PDB entry 1GBV | X-ray diffraction, 2.00 A resolution | chains A and C of the 4 polymer chains in the assembly

# Chain A (and C)
Protein: Hemoglobin
From: Homo sapiens
Notes: engineered mutation(s): CHAIN B, D, C112G; chain C of this document is another copy of the same molecule, construct and numbering; everything in this record applies to it too
UniProt: P69905 (HBA_HUMAN); residues 1-141 here = UniProt positions 1-141
Chain sequence (141 residues; numbered 1 to 141; the number before each row is that of its first residue):
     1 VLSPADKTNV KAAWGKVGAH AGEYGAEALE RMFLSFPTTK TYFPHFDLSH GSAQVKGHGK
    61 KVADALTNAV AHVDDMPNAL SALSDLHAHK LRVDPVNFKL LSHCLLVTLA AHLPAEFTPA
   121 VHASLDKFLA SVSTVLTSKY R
Curated features (UniProtKB/Swiss-Prot):
  - site: K61 (Not glycated)
  - natural variant: D6 (A6D: In J-Toronto; this construct carries the variant), A13 (A13D: In J-Paris 1/J-Aljezur), E27 (A27E: In Shenyang; this construct carries the variant), K61 (K61N: In Zambia; deletion: In Clinic), D64 (A64D: In Pontoise; this construct carries the variant), D75 (D75A: In Lille; D75G: In Chapel Hill; D75N: In G-Pest), A111 (A111D: In Petah Tikva)
Metal / ion sites: heme Fe: H87 (together with oxygen molecule)
Small-molecule neighbours:
  - heme (HEM): M32, T39, Y42, F43, H45, F46, H58, K61, V62, A65, L66, L83, L86, H87, L91, V93, N97, F98, L101, V132, L136
  - oxygen molecule (OXY): F43, H58, V62, H87

# Chain A / chain C interface
Contacting residue pairs - 5 pairs, chain A then chain C:
  D126(A) - R141(C)  salt bridge
  K127(A) - R141(C)  hydrogen bond (side chain-backbone)
  A130(A) - R141(C)
  R141(A) - D126(C)  salt bridge
  R141(A) - K127(C)  hydrogen bond (backbone-side chain)
Other interface residues (no listed pair), chain A (5 interface residues in all): V1
Other interface residues (no listed pair), chain C (5 interface residues in all): A130, S138

# Summary
Chain A and chain C each contribute 5 residues to their interface; the contacts include 2 hydrogen bonds and 2
salt bridges. Polar contacts include D126(A)-R141(C) and K127(A)-R141(C). Ligands of chain A: heme and oxygen
molecule.
Both chains are Hemoglobin (Homo sapiens). Entry 1GBV ((Alpha-oxy, beta-(c112g)deoxy) T-state human
hemoglobin) was determined by X-ray diffraction (same publication as 1GBU).
